Entry 1UAM (X-ray diffraction, 2.20 A resolution); this record covers chain A.

# Chain A
Molecule: tRNA (Guanine-N(1)-)-methyltransferase
Organism: Haemophilus influenzae
Notes: EC 2.1.1.31
Reference sequence: P43912 (TRMD_HAEIN); residue numbers follow UniProt; this construct covers 1-246
Amino-acid sequence (274 residues; row label = number of the first residue in the row; numbers below 1 keep their minus sign (Met-19 is residue -19)):
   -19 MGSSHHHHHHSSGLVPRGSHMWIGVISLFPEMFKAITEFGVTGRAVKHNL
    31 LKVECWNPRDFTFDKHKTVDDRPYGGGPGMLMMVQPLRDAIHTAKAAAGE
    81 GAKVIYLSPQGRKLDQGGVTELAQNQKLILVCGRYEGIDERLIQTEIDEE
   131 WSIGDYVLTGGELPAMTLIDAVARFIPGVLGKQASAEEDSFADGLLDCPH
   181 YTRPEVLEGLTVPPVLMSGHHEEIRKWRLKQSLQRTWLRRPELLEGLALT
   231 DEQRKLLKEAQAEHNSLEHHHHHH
Unresolved in the structure: -19 to -2, 164-165, 251-254
Sequence notes: expression tag (-19 to 0, 247-254)
Ligand contacts: S-adenosylhomocysteine (SAH): Tyr86, Leu87, Ser88, Pro89, Gln90, Cys112, Gly113, Arg114, Tyr115, Glu116, Gly117, Trp131, Ser132, Ile133, Gly134, Tyr136, Val137, Leu138, Thr139, Gly140, Gly141, Pro144, Asp169, Ser170, Asp177
Swiss-Prot annotation at these positions:
  - active site: Asp169 (Proton acceptor)
  - binding site (S-adenosyl-L-methionine): Tyr86, Gly113, Ile133 to Leu138
From the paper describing this entry:
  - self-association interface (contacts with another copy of this molecule): Gly55, Gly56, Asp119, Arg121, Ser170, Pro179 to Arg183, Ile204, Arg220
  - binding site for S-adenosylhomocysteine: Pro89, Gly113, Ile133, Gly134, Tyr136, Leu138, Pro144, Ser170
  - conformationally variable residues (order/disorder transition): Gly161 to Asp169, Ser170
  - binding site for phosphate ion: Arg24, Arg114
  - catalytic residues: Asp169 (proposed by the authors, not directly observed)
  - specificity-determining residues: Glu116, Arg154 (proposed by the authors, not directly observed)
  - binding site for S-adenosylhomocysteine: Tyr115 (proposed by the authors, not directly observed)

# Summary
Bound to chain A: S-adenosylhomocysteine. UniProt lists active-site residue Asp169 and 8
S-adenosyl-L-methionine-binding residues. From the paper: the catalytic residue Asp169; a binding site for
S-adenosylhomocysteine at Pro89, Gly113 and Ile133 among others.
Chain A is tRNA (Guanine-N(1)-)-methyltransferase (Haemophilus influenzae); the structure, Crystal structure
of tRNA(m1G37)methyltransferase: Insight into tRNA recognition, was determined by X-ray diffraction, deposited
together with 1UAJ, 1UAK and 1UAL.
